7OAN - chains A and F of the 6 polymer chains in the assembly; structure by electron microscopy, 3.00 A resolution.

Chain A:
Name: Spike glycoprotein
From: Severe acute respiratory syndrome coronavirus 2
Reference sequence: P0DTC2 (SPIKE_SARS2); residues 1-1208 here = UniProt positions 1-1208
Amino-acid sequence (1260 residues; numbered 1 to 1260; the number before each row is that of its first residue):
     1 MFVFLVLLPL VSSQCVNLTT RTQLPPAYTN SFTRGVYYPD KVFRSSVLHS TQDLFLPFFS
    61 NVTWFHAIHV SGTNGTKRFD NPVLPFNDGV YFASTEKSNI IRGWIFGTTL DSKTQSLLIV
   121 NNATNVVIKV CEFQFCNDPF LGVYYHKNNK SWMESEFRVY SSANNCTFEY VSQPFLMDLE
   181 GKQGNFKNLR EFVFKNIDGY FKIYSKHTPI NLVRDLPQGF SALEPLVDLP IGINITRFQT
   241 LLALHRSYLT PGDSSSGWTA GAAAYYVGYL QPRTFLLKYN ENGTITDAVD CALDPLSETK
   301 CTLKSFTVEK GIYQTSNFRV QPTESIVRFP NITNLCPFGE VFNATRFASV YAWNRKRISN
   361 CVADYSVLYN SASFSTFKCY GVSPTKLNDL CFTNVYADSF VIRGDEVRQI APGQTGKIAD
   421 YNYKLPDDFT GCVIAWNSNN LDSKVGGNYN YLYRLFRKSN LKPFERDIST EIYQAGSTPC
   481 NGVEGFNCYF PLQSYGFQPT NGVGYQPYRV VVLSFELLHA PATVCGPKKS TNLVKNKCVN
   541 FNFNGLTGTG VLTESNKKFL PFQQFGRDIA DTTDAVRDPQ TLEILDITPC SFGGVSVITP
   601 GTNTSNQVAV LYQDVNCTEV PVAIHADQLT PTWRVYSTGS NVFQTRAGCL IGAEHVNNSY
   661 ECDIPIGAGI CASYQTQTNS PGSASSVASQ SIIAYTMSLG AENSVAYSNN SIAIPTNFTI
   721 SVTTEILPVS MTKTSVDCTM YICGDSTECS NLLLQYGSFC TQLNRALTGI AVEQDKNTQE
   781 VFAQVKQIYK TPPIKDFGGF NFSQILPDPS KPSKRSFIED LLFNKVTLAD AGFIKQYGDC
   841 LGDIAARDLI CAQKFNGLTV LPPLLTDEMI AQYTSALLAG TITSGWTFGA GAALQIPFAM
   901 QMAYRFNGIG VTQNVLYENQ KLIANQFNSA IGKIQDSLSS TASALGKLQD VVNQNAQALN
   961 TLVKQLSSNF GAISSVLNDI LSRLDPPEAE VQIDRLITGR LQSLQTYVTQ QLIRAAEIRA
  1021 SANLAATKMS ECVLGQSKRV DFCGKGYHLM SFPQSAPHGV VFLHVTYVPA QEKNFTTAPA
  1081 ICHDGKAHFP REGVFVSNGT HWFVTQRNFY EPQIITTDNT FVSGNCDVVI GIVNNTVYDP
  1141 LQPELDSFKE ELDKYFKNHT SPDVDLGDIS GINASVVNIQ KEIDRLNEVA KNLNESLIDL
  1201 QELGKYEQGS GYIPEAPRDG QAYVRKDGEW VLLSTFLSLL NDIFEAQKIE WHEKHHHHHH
Unresolved in the structure: 1-13, 70-76, 145-152, 180-184, 247-255, 622-639, 677-688, 828-853, 1148-1260
Disulfides: Cys15-Cys136, Cys131-Cys166, Cys291-Cys301, Cys336-Cys361, Cys379-Cys432, Cys391-Cys525, Cys480-Cys488, Cys538-Cys590, Cys617-Cys649, Cys662-Cys671, Cys738-Cys760, Cys743-Cys749, Cys1032-Cys1043, Cys1082-Cys1126
Covalent attachments: N-acetylglucosamine (NAG) linked to Asn17, Asn61, Asn122, Asn165, Asn234, Asn282, Asn331, Asn343, Asn603, Asn616, Asn657, Asn709, Asn717, Asn801, Asn1074, Asn1098, Asn1134
Differences from the reference sequence: conflict Gly682 (Arg in P0DTC2), Ser683 (Arg in P0DTC2), Ser685 (Arg in P0DTC2), Pro986 (Lys in P0DTC2), Pro987 (Val in P0DTC2); expression tag (1209-1260)
UniProt features mapped onto this chain:
  - region: Asn280 to Cys301 (Putative superantigen), Arg403 to Asp405 (Integrin-binding motif), Asn448 to Phe456 (Immunodominant HLA epitope recognized by the CD8+), Pro681, Ala684 (Putative superantigen), Ser816 to Tyr837 (Fusion peptide 1), Lys835 to Phe855 (Fusion peptide 2), Asp1163 to Glu1202 (Heptad repeat 2)
  - site: Arg815, Ser816 (Cleavage)
  - glycosylation: Asn17 (N-linked (GlcNAc...) (complex) asparagine), Asn61 (N-linked (GlcNAc...) (hybrid) asparagine), Asn74 (N-linked (GlcNAc...) (complex) asparagine), Asn122 (N-linked (GlcNAc...) (hybrid) asparagine), Asn149 (N-linked (GlcNAc...) (complex) asparagine), Asn165 (N-linked (GlcNAc...) (complex) asparagine), Asn234 (N-linked (GlcNAc...) (high mannose) asparagine), Asn282 (N-linked (GlcNAc...) (complex) asparagine), Thr323 (O-linked (GalNAc) threonine), Ser325 (O-linked (HexNAc...) serine), Asn331 (N-linked (GlcNAc...) (complex) asparagine), Asn343 (N-linked (GlcNAc...) (complex) asparagine), Asn603 (N-linked (GlcNAc...) (hybrid) asparagine), Asn616 (N-linked (GlcNAc...) (complex) asparagine), Asn657 (N-linked (GlcNAc...) (complex) asparagine), Thr676 (O-linked (GlcNAc...) threonine), Thr678 (O-linked (GlcNAc...) threonine), Asn709 (N-linked (GlcNAc...) (high mannose) asparagine), Asn717 (N-linked (GlcNAc...) (hybrid) asparagine), Asn801 (N-linked (GlcNAc...) (hybrid) asparagine) and 6 more in UniProt
  - natural variant: Leu5 (L5F: In strain: Iota/B.1.526), Ser13 (S13I: In strain: Epsilon/B.1.427/B.1.429), Leu18 (L18F: In strain: Beta/B.1.351, Gamma/P.1 and 1 more), Thr19 (T19I: In strain: Omicron/BQ.1.1, Omicron/XBB.1.5 and 1 more; T19R: In strain: Delta/B.1.617.2, Omicron/BA.2 and 4 more), Thr20 (T20N: In strain: Gamma/P.1), Leu24 to Ala27 (sequence variant, change not given here; In strain: Omicron/BA.2, Omicron/BA.2.12.1 and 6 more), Pro26 (P26S: In strain: Gamma/P.1), Gln52 (Q52H: In strain: Omicron/EG.5.1), Ala67 (A67V: In strain: Eta/B.1.525, Omicron/BA.1), His69 to Val70 (deletion: In strain: Alpha/B.1.1.7, Eta/B.1.525 and 5 more), Gly75 (G75V: In strain: Lambda/C.37), Thr76 (T76I: In strain: Lambda/C.37), 82 further natural variant entries in UniProt
  - mutagenesis: His69 to Val70 (Increased incorporation of cleaved spike into virions), Asn121 (N121Q: Partial loss of biliverdin affinity), Arg190 (R190K: Partial loss of biliverdin affinity), Asn234 (N234Q: Increased resistance to neutralizing antibodies), Asn331 (N331Q: Reduced viral infectivity), Asn343 (N343Q: Reduced viral infectivity), Leu452 (L452R: Increased resistance to neutralizing antibodies. Decreases HLA binding to NF9 epitope. Increased binding affinity to human ACE2), Tyr453 (Y453F: Decreased HLA binding to NF9 epitope. Increased binding affinity to human ACE2), Ala475 (A475V: Increased resistance to neutralizing antibodies), Val483 (V483A: Increased resistance to neutralizing antibodies), Glu484 (E484D: Increased replication in human TMEM106B overexpressing cells), Phe490 (F490L: Increased resistance to neutralizing antibodies and human covalescent sera neutralization), 12 further mutagenesis entries in UniProt

Chain F:
Name: immunoglobulin mu heavy chain
From: Vicugna pacos
Amino-acid sequence (129 residues; numbered -1 to 127; the number before each row is that of its first residue; numbers below 1 keep their minus sign (Met-1 is residue -1)):
    -1 MAQVQLVESG GGSVQAGGSL TLSCVASGVT LGRHAIGWFR QAPGKERERV SCIRTFDGIT
    59 SYVESTKGRF TISSNNAMNT VYLQMNSLKP EDTAVYFCAL GVTAACSDNP YFWGQGTQVT
   119 VSSHHHHHH
Unresolved in the structure: -1 to 0, 122-127
Disulfides: Cys22-Cys96, Cys50-Cys104

Interface between chain A and chain F:
Contacting residue pairs - 34 pairs, chain A then chain F:
  Arg403(A) with Ala75(F)
  Tyr449(A) with Thr53(F); Phe54(F); Asp55(F); Gly56(F); Ser72(F), hydrogen bond (side chain-backbone); Asn74(F)
  Tyr453(A) with Leu29(F)
  Leu455(A) with Thr28(F)
  Phe456(A) with Thr28(F)
  Glu484(A) with Arg31(F), salt bridge; Val100(F); Thr101(F)
  Gly485(A) with Val100(F)
  Phe486(A) with Val100(F), hydrophobic; Phe110(F), hydrophobic
  Tyr489(A) with Val2(F); Gly26(F); Val27(F), hydrophobic
  Phe490(A) with Arg31(F)
  Leu492(A) with Arg31(F); Phe54(F), hydrophobic
  Gln493(A) with Thr28(F); Gly30(F); Arg31(F), hydrogen bond (side chain-backbone)
  Ser494(A) with Gly30(F), hydrogen bond (backbone-backbone); Thr53(F); Phe54(F), hydrogen bond (side chain-backbone); Asn74(F), hydrogen bond (backbone-side chain)
  Tyr495(A) with Asn74(F)
  Gln498(A) with Ser72(F)
  Asn501(A) with Asn73(F), hydrogen bond
  Tyr505(A) with Ala75(F), hydrophobic; Met76(F), hydrophobic
Also at the interface, not in a pair above, chain A (19 interface residues in all): Leu452, Gly496
Also at the interface, not in a pair above, chain F (22 interface residues in all): Ile51, Arg52, Tyr109

Summary:
19 residues of chain A and 22 residues of chain F are in contact; the contacts include 6 hydrogen bonds and 1
salt bridge. Polar contacts include Glu484(A)-Arg31(F), Tyr449(A)-Ser72(F) and Gln493(A)-Arg31(F). UniProt
lists 24 mutagenesis sites on chain A.
Chain A is Spike glycoprotein (Severe acute respiratory syndrome coronavirus 2) and chain F is immunoglobulin
mu heavy chain (Vicugna pacos); the structure, Nanobody C5 bound to Spike, was determined by electron
microscopy, deposited together with 7OAO, 7OAP, 7OAQ, 7OAU and 7OAY.
